Entry 7NZ0 (electron microscopy, 6.30 A resolution (low resolution: residue-level contacts below are approximate; hydrogen-bond / salt-bridge calls are withheld)); this record covers chains J and K of the 14 polymer chains in the assembly.

== Chain J ==
Molecule: Macrodomain Ter protein
Organism: Photorhabdus thracensis
Reference sequence: A0A0F7LUV5 (A0A0F7LUV5_9GAMM); numbering as in UniProt (aligned over 1-151)
Chain sequence (151 residues; row label = number of the first residue in the row):
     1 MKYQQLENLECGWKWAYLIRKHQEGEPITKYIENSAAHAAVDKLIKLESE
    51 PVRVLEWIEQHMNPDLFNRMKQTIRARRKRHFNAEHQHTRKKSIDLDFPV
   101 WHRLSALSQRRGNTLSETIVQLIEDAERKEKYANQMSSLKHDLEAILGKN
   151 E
Unresolved in the structure: 136-151

== Chain K ==
Molecule: matS2 DNA 80 b, oligo FBA769
Sequence (80 nucleotides; numbered 1 to 80; the number before each row is that of its first residue):
     1 CTCGCCTGTAAAGTAGGCATTAGTTGTTCGTAGTGCTCGTCTGGCTCTGG
    51 ATTACCCGCCACTGTTACATTGTAACGGCA
Unresolved in the structure: 1-58

== Chain J / chain K interface ==
Residue-residue contacts (22):
  Met-1(J) / DT63(K)
  Met-1(J) / DG64(K)
  Lys-2(J) / DG64(K)
  Lys-2(J) / DT65(K)
  Tyr-3(J) / DG64(K)
  Tyr-3(J) / DT65(K)
  Gln-5(J) / DT63(K)
  Lys-71(J) / DC62(K)
  Arg-75(J) / DT63(K)
  Arg-75(J) / DG64(K)
  Arg-75(J) / DT65(K)
  Arg-78(J) / DT63(K)
  Arg-78(J) / DG64(K)
  Lys-79(J) / DT65(K)
  Lys-79(J) / DT66(K)
  Lys-91(J) / DT66(K)
  Trp-101(J) / DC68(K)
  Ser-105(J) / DC68(K)
  Thr-114(J) / DT66(K)
  Thr-114(J) / DA67(K)
  Leu-115(J) / DA67(K)
  Leu-115(J) / DC68(K)
Also at the interface, not in a pair above, chain J (15 interface residues in all): Arg-80, Ser-116

== In short ==
15 residues of chain J face 7 of chain K across their interface.
Here chain J is Macrodomain Ter protein (Photorhabdus thracensis) and chain K is matS2 DNA 80 b, oligo FBA769.
Entry 7NZ0 (Cryo-EM structure of the MukBEF-MatP-DNA monomer (open conformation)) was determined by electron
microscopy, deposited together with 7NYW, 7NYX, 7NYY, 7NYZ, 7NZ2, 7NZ3 and 7NZ4.
